PDB entry 5L5P | X-ray diffraction, 2.80 A resolution | chains F and G of the 28 polymer chains in the assembly

Chain F:
Name: Probable proteasome subunit alpha type-7
Organism: Saccharomyces cerevisiae (strain ATCC 204508 / S288c)
Notes: EC 3.4.25.1
UniProt: P21242 (PSA7_YEAST); residues -3 to 284 here correspond to UniProt positions 1-288 (UniProt number = residue number + 4)
Chain sequence (288 residues; each row starts with the number of its first residue; numbers below 1 keep their minus sign (Met-3 is residue -3)):
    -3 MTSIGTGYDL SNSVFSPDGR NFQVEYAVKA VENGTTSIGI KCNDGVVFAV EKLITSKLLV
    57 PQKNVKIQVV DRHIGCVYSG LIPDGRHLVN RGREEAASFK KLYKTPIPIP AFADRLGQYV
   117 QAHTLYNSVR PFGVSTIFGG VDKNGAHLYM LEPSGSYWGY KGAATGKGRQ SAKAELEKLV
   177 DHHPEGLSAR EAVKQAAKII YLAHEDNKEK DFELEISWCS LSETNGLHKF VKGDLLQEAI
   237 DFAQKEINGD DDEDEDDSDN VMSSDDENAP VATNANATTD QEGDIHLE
Not modelled in the structure: -3 to 1, 245-284
Swiss-Prot annotation at these positions:
  - modified residue: Thr-2 (N-acetylthreonine)

Chain G:
Name: Proteasome subunit alpha type-1
Organism: Saccharomyces cerevisiae (strain ATCC 204508 / S288c)
Notes: EC 3.4.25.1
UniProt: P21243 (PSA1_YEAST); residues -8 to 243 here correspond to UniProt positions 1-252 (UniProt number = residue number + 9)
Chain sequence (252 residues; row label = number of the first residue in the row; numbers below 1 keep their minus sign (Met-8 is residue -8)):
    -8 MSGAAAASAA GYDRHITIFS PEGRLYQVEY AFKATNQTNI NSLAVRGKDC TVVISQKKVP
    52 DKLLDPTTVS YIFCISRTIG MVVNGPIPDA RNAALRAKAE AAEFRYKYGY DMPCDVLAKR
   112 MANLSQIYTQ RAYMRPLGVI LTFVSVDEEL GPSIYKTDPA GYYVGYKATA TGPKQQEITT
   172 NLENHFKKSK IDHINEESWE KVVEFAITHM IDALGTEFSK NDLEVGVATK DKFFTLSAEN
   232 IEERLVAIAE QD
Not modelled in the structure: -8 to 1, 243
Ion coordination: Mg2+: Thr8, Tyr119, Arg122, Met125

Interface between chain F and chain G:
Contacting residue pairs (61):
  Thr2(F) - His6(G)
  Gly3(F) - His6(G)
  Tyr4(F) - Arg5(G)
  Tyr4(F) - His6(G)
  Tyr4(F) - Tyr21(G)
  Ser9(F) - Arg126(G)
  Val10(F) - His6(G)
  Val10(F) - Gln18(G)
  Phe11(F) - Gln18(G)  hydrogen bond (backbone-side chain)
  Phe11(F) - Tyr21(G)
  Phe11(F) - Ala22(G)  hydrophobic
  Phe11(F) - Ala25(G)  hydrophobic
  Phe11(F) - Arg126(G)
  Phe11(F) - Pro127(G)
  Ser12(F) - Tyr21(G)
  Pro13(F) - Tyr21(G)  hydrophobic
  Pro13(F) - Lys24(G)  hydrogen bond (backbone-side chain)
  Asp14(F) - Lys24(G)
  Gly15(F) - Tyr21(G)
  Gly15(F) - Ala25(G)
  Lys37(F) - Asp56(G)  salt bridge
  Asp110(F) - Arg82(G)
  Gln114(F) - Arg82(G)  hydrogen bond (side chain-backbone)
  Gln114(F) - Asn83(G)
  Gln114(F) - Leu86(G)
  Gln117(F) - Pro79(G)
  Gln117(F) - Asp80(G)
  Gln117(F) - Asn83(G)  hydrogen bond
  Gln117(F) - Arg126(G)
  Thr120(F) - Arg126(G)  hydrogen bond (backbone-side chain)
  Leu121(F) - Tyr124(G)
  Leu121(F) - Arg126(G)
  Tyr122(F) - Tyr124(G)
  Tyr122(F) - Met125(G)  hydrophobic
  Ser150(F) - Pro79(G)
  Gly151(F) - Pro79(G)
  Ser152(F) - Ile78(G)
  Ser152(F) - Pro79(G)
  Tyr153(F) - Arg82(G)  hydrogen bond (backbone-side chain)
  Trp154(F) - Leu55(G)  hydrophobic
  Trp154(F) - Thr59(G)
  Trp154(F) - Val60(G)  hydrophobic
  Trp154(F) - Ser61(G)
  Trp154(F) - Tyr62(G)
  Trp154(F) - Ile78(G)  hydrophobic
  Trp154(F) - Arg82(G)
  Gly155(F) - Leu55(G)
  Gly155(F) - Asp56(G)  hydrogen bond (backbone-backbone)
  Gly155(F) - Thr59(G)  hydrogen bond (backbone-side chain)
  Tyr156(F) - Leu54(G)
  Tyr156(F) - Leu55(G)
  Tyr156(F) - Asp56(G)
  Lys157(F) - Lys53(G)
  Lys157(F) - Leu54(G)  hydrogen bond (backbone-backbone)
  Lys157(F) - Leu55(G)
  Gly158(F) - Leu54(G)
  Leu172(F) - Leu54(G)  hydrophobic
  Glu173(F) - Lys53(G)
  Glu173(F) - Leu54(G)
  Val176(F) - Leu54(G)  hydrophobic
  Asp177(F) - Lys53(G)  salt bridge
Interface residues without a listed pair, chain F (32 interface residues in all): Tyr145, Lys169
Interface residues without a listed pair, chain G (29 interface residues in all): Asp52, Pro57, Leu128, Gly129

In short:
32 residues of chain F and 29 residues of chain G are in contact; the contacts include 9 hydrogen bonds and 2
salt bridges. Polar contacts include Lys37(F)-Asp56(G), Asp177(F)-Lys53(G) and Phe11(F)-Gln18(G). Thr8(G),
Tyr119(G), Arg122(G) and Met125(G) coordinate Mg2+.
Chain F is Probable proteasome subunit alpha type-7 and chain G is Proteasome subunit alpha type-1, both from
Saccharomyces cerevisiae (strain ATCC 204508 / S288c); the structure, Yeast 20S proteasome with human beta5i
(1-138) and human beta6 (97-111; 118-133) in complex with epoxyketone ..., was determined by X-ray diffraction
(same publication as 5L52, 5L54, 5L55, 5L5A, 5L5B, 5L5D and 30 further entries).
